6PTJ - chains 3 and 5 of the 14 polymer chains in the assembly; structure by electron microscopy, 3.80 A resolution.

# Chain 3
Name: DNA replication licensing factor MCM3
Source organism: Saccharomyces cerevisiae
Notes: EC 3.6.4.12
Reference sequence: P24279 (MCM3_YEAST); residues 1-971 here = UniProt positions 1-971
Chain sequence (971 residues; each row starts with the number of its first residue):
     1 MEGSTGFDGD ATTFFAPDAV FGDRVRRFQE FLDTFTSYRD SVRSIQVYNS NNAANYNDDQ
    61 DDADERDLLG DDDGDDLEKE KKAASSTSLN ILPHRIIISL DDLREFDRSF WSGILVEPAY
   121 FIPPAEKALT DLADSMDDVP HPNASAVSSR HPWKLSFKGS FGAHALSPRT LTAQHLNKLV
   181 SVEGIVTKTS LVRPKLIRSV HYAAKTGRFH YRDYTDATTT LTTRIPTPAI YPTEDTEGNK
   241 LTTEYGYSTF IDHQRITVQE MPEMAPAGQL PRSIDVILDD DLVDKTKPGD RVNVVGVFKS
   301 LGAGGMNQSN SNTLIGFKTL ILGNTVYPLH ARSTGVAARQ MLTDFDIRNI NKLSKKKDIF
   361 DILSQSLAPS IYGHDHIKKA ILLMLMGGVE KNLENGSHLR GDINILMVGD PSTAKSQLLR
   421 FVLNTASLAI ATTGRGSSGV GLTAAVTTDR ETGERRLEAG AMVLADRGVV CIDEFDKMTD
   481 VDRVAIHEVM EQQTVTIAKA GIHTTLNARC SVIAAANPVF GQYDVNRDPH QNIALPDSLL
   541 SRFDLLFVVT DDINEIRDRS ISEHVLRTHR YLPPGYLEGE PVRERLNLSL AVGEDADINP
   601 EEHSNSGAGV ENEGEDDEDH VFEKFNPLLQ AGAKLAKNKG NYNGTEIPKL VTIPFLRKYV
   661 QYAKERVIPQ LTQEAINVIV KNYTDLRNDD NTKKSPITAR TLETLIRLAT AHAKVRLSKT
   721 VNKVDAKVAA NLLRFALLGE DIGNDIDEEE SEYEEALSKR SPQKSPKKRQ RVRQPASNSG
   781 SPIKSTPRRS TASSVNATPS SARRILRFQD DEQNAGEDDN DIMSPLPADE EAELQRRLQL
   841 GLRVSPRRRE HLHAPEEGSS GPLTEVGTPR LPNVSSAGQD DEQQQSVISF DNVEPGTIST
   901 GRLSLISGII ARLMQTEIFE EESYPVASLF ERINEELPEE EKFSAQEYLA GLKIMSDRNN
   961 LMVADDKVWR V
Unresolved in the structure: 1-16, 58-90, 142-150, 311-313, 332-971
Swiss-Prot annotation at these positions:
  - motif: S541 to D544 (Arginine finger)
  - binding site (ATP): G409 to S416
  - modified residue: S761 (Phosphoserine), S777 (Phosphoserine), S781 (Phosphoserine), T868 (Phosphothreonine)
  - mutagenesis: K415 (K415A: No effect on MCM2-7 complex helicase activity. Loss of MCM2-7 complex helicase activity; when associated with MCM5 A-422. Reduces MCM2-7 complex helicase activity ...)

# Chain 5
Name: Minichromosome maintenance protein 5
Source organism: Saccharomyces cerevisiae
Notes: EC 3.6.4.12
Reference sequence: P29496 (MCM5_YEAST); numbering as in UniProt (aligned over 1-775)
Chain sequence (775 residues; row label = number of the first residue in the row):
     1 MSFDRPEIYS APVLQGESPN DDDNTEIIKS FKNFILEFRL DSQFIYRDQL RNNILVKNYS
    61 LTVNMEHLIG YNEDIYKKLS DEPSDIIPLF ETAITQVAKR ISILSRAQSA NNNDKDPENT
   121 SMDTDSLLLN SLPTFQLILN SNANQIPLRD LDSEHVSKIV RLSGIIISTS VLSSRATYLS
   181 IMCRNCRHTT SITINNFNSI TGNTVSLPRS CLSTIESESS MANESNIGDE STKKNCGPDP
   241 YIIIHESSKF IDQQFLKLQE IPELVPVGEM PRNLTMTCDR YLTNKVIPGT RVTIVGIYSI
   301 YNSKNGAGSG RSGGGNGGSG VAIRTPYIKI LGIQSDVETS SIWNSVTMFT EEEEEEFLQL
   361 SRNPKLYEIL TNSIAPSIFG NEDIKKAIVC LLMGGSKKIL PDGMRLRGDI NVLLLGDPGT
   421 AKSQLLKFVE KVSPIAVYTS GKGSSAAGLT ASVQRDPMTR EFYLEGGAMV LADGGVVCID
   481 EFDKMRDEDR VAIHEAMEQQ TISIAKAGIT TVLNSRTSVL AAANPIYGRY DDLKSPGDNI
   541 DFQTTILSRF DMIFIVKDDH NEERDISIAN HVINIHTGNA NAMQNQQEEN GSEISIEKMK
   601 RYITYCRLKC APRLSPQAAE KLSSNFVTIR KQLLINELES TERSSIPITI RQLEAIIRIT
   661 ESLAKLELSP IAQERHVDEA IRLFQASTMD AASQDPIGGL NQASGTSLSE IRRFEQELKR
   721 RLPIGWSTSY QTLRREFVDT HRFSQLALDK ALYALEKHET IQLRHQGQNI YRSGV
Unresolved in the structure: 1-23, 104-129, 199-200, 212-234, 306-318, 340-775
Swiss-Prot annotation at these positions:
  - motif: S548 to D551 (Arginine finger)
  - binding site (ATP): G416 to S423
  - mutagenesis: K422 (K422A: Loss of MCM2-7 complex helicase activity)

# Interface between chain 3 and chain 5
Pairs across the interface - 34 pairs, chain 3 then chain 5:
  E117(3) with E246(5)
  Y120(3) with E246(5); S247(5), hydrogen bond
  T172(3) with S173(5); S174(5), hydrogen bond; D252(5)
  A173(3) with F250(5); D252(5)
  L176(3) with F250(5), hydrophobic
  T222(3) with E246(5), hydrogen bond
  T223(3) with I244(5); E246(5), hydrogen bond (backbone-side chain)
  I225(3) with R187(5)
  P226(3) with I242(5)
  Q269(3) with I287(5)
  R272(3) with N284(5), hydrogen bond
  K299(3) with H245(5)
  S300(3) with H245(5), hydrogen bond (backbone-side chain)
  L301(3) with H245(5)
  G302(3) with H245(5), hydrogen bond (backbone-side chain)
  M306(3) with V205(5); S206(5), hydrogen bond (backbone-side chain)
  N307(3) with L207(5)
  N310(3) with N203(5), hydrogen bond (backbone-side chain)
  L314(3) with R175(5), hydrogen bond (backbone-side chain); T201(5); G202(5); Y301(5), hydrophobic; S303(5)
  I315(3) with F255(5), hydrophobic
  G316(3) with S174(5)
  F317(3) with S174(5); F250(5), hydrophobic
  T319(3) with S174(5)
Interface residues without a listed pair, chain 3 (27 interface residues in all): N177, G304, G305, S309
Interface residues without a listed pair, chain 5 (30 interface residues in all): V171, L172, A176, L179, R184, Y241, I243, N305

# Summary
Chain 3 and chain 5 form an interface of 27 and 30 residues respectively, with 10 hydrogen bonds. Among the
polar pairs are Y120(3)-S247(5), T172(3)-S174(5) and T222(3)-E246(5).
Chain 3 is DNA replication licensing factor MCM3 and chain 5 is Minichromosome maintenance protein 5, both
from Saccharomyces cerevisiae; the structure, Structure of Ctf4 trimer in complex with one CMG helicase, was
determined by electron microscopy, deposited together with 6PTN and 6PTO.
